5HAF - chain A; structure by X-ray diffraction, 2.70 A resolution.

# Chain A
Name: Deubiquitinase SseL
Source organism: Salmonella enterica subsp. enterica serovar Typhimurium
Notes: EC 3.4.22.-
Reference sequence: Q8ZNG2 (SSEL_SALTY); residues 24-340 here = UniProt positions 24-340
Amino-acid sequence (338 residues; numbered 3 to 340; the number before each row is that of its first residue):
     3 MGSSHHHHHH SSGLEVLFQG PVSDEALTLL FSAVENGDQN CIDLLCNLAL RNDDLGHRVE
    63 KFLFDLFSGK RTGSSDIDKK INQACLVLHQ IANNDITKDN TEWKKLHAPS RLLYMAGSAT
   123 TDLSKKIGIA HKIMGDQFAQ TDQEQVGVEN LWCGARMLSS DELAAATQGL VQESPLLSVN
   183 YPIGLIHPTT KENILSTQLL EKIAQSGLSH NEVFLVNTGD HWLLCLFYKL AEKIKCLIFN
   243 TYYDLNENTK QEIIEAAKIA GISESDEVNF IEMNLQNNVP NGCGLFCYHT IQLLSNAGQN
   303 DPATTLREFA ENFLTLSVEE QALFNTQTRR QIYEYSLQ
Disordered / not traced: 3-14, 137-150
Sequence notes: initiating methionine (3); expression tag (4-23)
Metal / ion sites: K+ site 1: V173, S176, L179; K+ site 2: S208, G209, S211 (shared with 1 residue of chain B)
Curated features (UniProtKB/Swiss-Prot):
  - active site: H223, C285 (Nucleophile)
  - mutagenesis: C285 (C285A: Abolishes deubiquitinating activity)
Reported in the primary citation:
  - mutagenesis - M159A: decreased catalytic activity on K63 diUb
  - mutagenesis - Y183A: abolished catalytic activity
  - mutagenesis - Y244A (15-fold): decreased catalytic activity on K63-linked chains
  - mutagenesis - Y244A (10-fold): increased catalytic activity on K48-linked chains
  - specificity-determining residues: Y244
  - mutagenesis - L46R: unchanged binding to Ub
  - mutagenesis - W105A: abolished binding to Ub
  - mutagenesis - W105A: unchanged catalytic activity on K63-linked di-, tri-, or tetra-Ub
  - mutagenesis - W105A: decreased localization
  - mutagenesis - Y183A: unchanged localization
  - specificity-determining residues: D163, E164 (proposed by the authors, not directly observed)

# Overview
V173, S176 and L179 coordinate K+ site 1. S208, G209 and S211 coordinate K+ site 2. From UniProt: active-site
residues H223 and C285 and one mutagenesis site. From the paper: M159A reduces catalytic activity on K63 diUb;
specificity determinants Y244, D163 and E164; 5 substitutions were tested in all.
Chain A is Deubiquitinase SseL (Salmonella enterica subsp. enterica serovar Typhimurium); the structure,
Structure of Salmonella enterica effector protein SseL, was determined by X-ray diffraction, deposited
together with 5HAG, 5HAM and 5JP1.
